Entry 2GX0 (X-ray diffraction, 1.90 A resolution); this record covers chain A.

# Chain A
Name: fluorescent protein Dronpa
Organism: Echinophyllia sp. SC22
Notes: fragment: Green fluorescent protein
UniProt: Q5TLG6 (Q5TLG6_9CNID); aligned to UniProt positions 2-224 over residues 2-224
Amino-acid sequence (241 residues; numbered -18 to 224; 2 numbers in that range are skipped by the numbering (no residue carries them; nothing is unmodelled there); the number before each row is that of its first residue; numbers below 1 keep their minus sign (Met-18 is residue -18)):
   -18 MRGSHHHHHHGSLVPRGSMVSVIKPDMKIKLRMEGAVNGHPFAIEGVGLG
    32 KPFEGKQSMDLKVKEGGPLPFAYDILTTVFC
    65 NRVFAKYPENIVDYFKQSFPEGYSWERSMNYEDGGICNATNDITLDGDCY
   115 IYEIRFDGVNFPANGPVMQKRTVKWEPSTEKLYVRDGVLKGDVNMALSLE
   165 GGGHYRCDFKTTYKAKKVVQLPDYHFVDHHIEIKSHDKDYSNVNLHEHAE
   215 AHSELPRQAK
Not modelled in the structure: -18 to 1, 222-224
Glycans and other covalent adducts: covalent link Cys62-Asn65
Modified residues: Cys62 ([(4Z)-2-[(1R)-1-amino-2-mercaptoethyl]-4-(4-hydroxybenzylidene)-5-oxo-4,5-dihydro-1H-imidazol-1-yl]acetic acid; GYC)
Construct notes: expression tag (-18 to 1); chromophore (62, 62, 62)
Reported in the primary citation:
  - self-association interface (contacts with another copy of this molecule): Asn102, His194

# Overview
From the paper: a self-association interface involving Asn102 and His194.
Chain A is fluorescent protein Dronpa (Echinophyllia sp. SC22); the structure, Crystal structural and
functional analysis of GFP-like fluorescent protein, was determined by X-ray diffraction together with 2GX2
from the same study.
